Entry 5STR (X-ray diffraction, 1.45 A resolution); this record covers chains A and B.

== Chain A ==
Name: Pre-mRNA-splicing factor 8
Organism: Saccharomyces cerevisiae S288C
Reference sequence: P33334 (PRP8_YEAST); residues 1836-2090 here = UniProt positions 1836-2090
Sequence (258 residues; row label = number of the first residue in the row):
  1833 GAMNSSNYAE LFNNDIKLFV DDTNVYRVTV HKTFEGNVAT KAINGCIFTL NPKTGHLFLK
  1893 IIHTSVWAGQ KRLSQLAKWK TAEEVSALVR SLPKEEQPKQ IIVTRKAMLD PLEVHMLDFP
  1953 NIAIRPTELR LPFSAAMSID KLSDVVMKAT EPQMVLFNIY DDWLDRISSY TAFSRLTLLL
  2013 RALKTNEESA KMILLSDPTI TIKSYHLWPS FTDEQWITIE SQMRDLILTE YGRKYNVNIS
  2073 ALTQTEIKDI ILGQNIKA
Not modelled in the structure: 2070-2090
Construct notes: expression tag (1833-1835)
Residues lining bound ligands: N-(1-phenylcyclobutyl)glycinamide (VNU): His1888, Leu1889, Phe1890, Leu1988, Phe1989, Asn1990

== Chain B ==
Name: A1 cistron-splicing factor AAR2
Organism: Saccharomyces cerevisiae S288C
Reference sequence: P32357 (AAR2_YEAST); aligned to UniProt positions 1-317 over residues 1-317
Sequence (308 residues; row label = number of the first residue in the row; note: 13 numbers in that range are skipped by the numbering (no residue carries them; nothing is unmodelled there); numbers below 1 keep their minus sign (Gly-3 is residue -3)):
    -3 GAMAMNTVPF TSAPIEVTIG IDQYSFNVKE NQPFHGIKDI PIGHVHVIHF QHADNSSMRY
    57 GYWFDCRMGN FYIQYDPKDG LYKMMEERDG AKFENIVHNF KERQMMVSYP KIDEDDTWYN
   117 LTEFVQMDKI RKIVRKDENQ FSYVDSSMTT VQENEL
   166 SSSSSDPAHS LNYTVINFKS REAIRPGHEM EDFLDKSYYL NTVMLQGIFK NSSNYFGELQ
   226 FAFLNAMFFG NYGSSLQWHA MIELICSSAT VPKHMLDKLD EILYYQIKTL PEQYSDILLN
   286 ERVWNICLYS SFQKNSLHNT EKIMENKYPE LL
Not modelled in the structure: -3 to 0, 166-169
Construct notes: expression tag (-3 to 0); conflict Ser166 (Leu153 in P32357), Ser167 (Lys154 in P32357), Ser170 (Asp in P32357)
Residues lining bound ligands: N-(1-phenylcyclobutyl)glycinamide (VNU): Ser142, Gly235, Asn236, Tyr237, Ser240, Ile282, Leu283

== Interface between chain A and chain B ==
Residue-residue contacts (18; chain A residue first):
  Gln1907(A) - Met195(B)
  Gln1907(A) - Leu199(B)
  Leu1908(A) - Met195(B)  hydrophobic
  Trp1911(A) - Glu194(B)
  Trp1911(A) - Met195(B)  hydrophobic
  Trp1911(A) - Phe198(B)  hydrophobic
  Asp1942(A) - Lys184(B)  salt bridge
  Asp1942(A) - Phe198(B)
  Glu1945(A) - Lys184(B)  salt bridge
  Val1946(A) - Ile189(B)  hydrophobic
  Val1946(A) - Glu194(B)
  Val1946(A) - Phe198(B)  hydrophobic
  His1947(A) - Glu194(B)  salt bridge
  Leu1949(A) - Lys184(B)
  Leu1949(A) - Ser185(B)
  Leu1949(A) - Arg186(B)
  Leu1949(A) - Ile189(B)  hydrophobic
  Asp1950(A) - Arg186(B)  salt bridge

== Summary ==
9 residues of chain A face 8 of chain B across their interface, with 4 salt bridges. Among the polar pairs are
Asp1942(A)-Lys184(B), Glu1945(A)-Lys184(B) and His1947(A)-Glu194(B). Bound to chain A:
N-(1-phenylcyclobutyl)glycinamide. Bound to chain B: N-(1-phenylcyclobutyl)glycinamide.
Here chain A is Pre-mRNA-splicing factor 8 and chain B is A1 cistron-splicing factor AAR2, both from
Saccharomyces cerevisiae S288C. Entry 5STR (PanDDA analysis group deposition -- Aar2/RNaseH in complex with
fragment P03B04 from the F2X-Universal Library) was determined by X-ray diffraction together with 5ST0, 5ST1,
5ST2, 5ST3, 5ST4, 5ST5 and 248 further entries from the same study.
